Entry 4N5S (X-ray diffraction, 1.67 A resolution); this record covers chains B and A of the 3 polymer chains in the assembly.

Chain B:
Molecule: 12-nt DNA strand
Sequence (12 nucleotides; each row starts with the number of its first residue):
   101 GACCACGGCGCC
Modified / non-standard residues: DOC (2',3'-dideoxycytidine-5'-monophosphate) at position 112

Chain A:
Protein: DNA polymerase I, thermostable
From: Thermus aquaticus
Notes: EC 2.7.7.7; fragment: Klenow fragment
Reference sequence: P19821 (DPO1_THEAQ); residues 281-832 here = UniProt positions 281-832
Amino-acid sequence (553 residues; numbered 280 to 832; the number before each row is that of its first residue):
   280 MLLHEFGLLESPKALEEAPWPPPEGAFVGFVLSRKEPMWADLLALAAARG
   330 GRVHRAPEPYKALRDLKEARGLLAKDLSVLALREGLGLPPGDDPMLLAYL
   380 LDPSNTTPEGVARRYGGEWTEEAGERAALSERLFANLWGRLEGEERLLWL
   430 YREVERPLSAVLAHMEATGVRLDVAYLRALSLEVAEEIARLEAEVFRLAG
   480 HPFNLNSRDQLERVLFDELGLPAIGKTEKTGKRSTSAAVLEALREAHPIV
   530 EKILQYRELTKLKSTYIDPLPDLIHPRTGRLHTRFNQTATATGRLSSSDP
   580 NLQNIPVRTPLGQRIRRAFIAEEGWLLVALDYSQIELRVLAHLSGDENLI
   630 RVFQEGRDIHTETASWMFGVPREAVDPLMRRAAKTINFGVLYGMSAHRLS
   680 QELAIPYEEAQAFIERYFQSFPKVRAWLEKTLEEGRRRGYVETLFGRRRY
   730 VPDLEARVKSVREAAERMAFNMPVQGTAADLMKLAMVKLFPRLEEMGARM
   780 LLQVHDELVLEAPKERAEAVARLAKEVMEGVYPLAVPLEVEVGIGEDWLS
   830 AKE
Unresolved in the structure: 280-289, 832
Differences from the reference sequence: initiating methionine (280); engineered mutation Leu707 (Ile in P19821)
Ion coordination: Mn2+ site 1 near His443 (its only coordinating residue here); Mg2+: Asp610, Asp785 (together with 2',3'-dideoxycytidine 5'-triphosphate); Mn2+ site 2: Asp610, Tyr611, Asp785 (together with 2',3'-dideoxycytidine 5'-triphosphate); Mn2+ site 3 near Glu721 (its only coordinating residue here); Mn2+ site 4 near Glu825 (its only coordinating residue here)
Small-molecule neighbours: 2',3'-dideoxycytidine 5'-triphosphate (DCT): Arg573, Asp610, Tyr611, Ser612, Gln613, Ile614, Glu615, His639, Arg659, Lys663, Thr664, Phe667, Tyr671, Asp785
From the paper describing this entry:
  - mutagenesis - I707L: decreased catalytic activity on AA overhang
  - mutagenesis - I707L: increased catalytic activity on CCG and TTG template overhangs
  - conformationally variable residues (side-chain flip): Leu707, Phe749

How chain B and chain A interact:
Residue-residue contacts (35; chain B residue first):
  DC106(B) with Lys508(A), phosphate contact; Thr509(A), phosphate contact
  DG107(B) with Arg487(A), hydrogen bond to the phosphate; Thr506(A), hydrogen bond to the phosphate; Glu507(A), phosphate contact; Lys508(A), hydrogen bond to the phosphate; Thr509(A), hydrogen bond to the phosphate
  DG108(B) with Arg487(A), salt bridge to the phosphate; Thr506(A), phosphate contact; Ser513(A), hydrogen bond to the phosphate; Thr514(A), hydrogen bond to the phosphate; Ser515(A), phosphate contact; Arg536(A), hydrogen bond to the phosphate; Lys540(A), base contact
  DC109(B) with Ser515(A), phosphate contact; Ala516(A), hydrogen bond to the phosphate; Arg536(A), salt bridge to the phosphate; Lys540(A), hydrogen bond to the base
  DG110(B) with Lys540(A), sugar contact; Tyr545(A), sugar contact; Asn583(A), hydrogen bond to the base; Pro585(A), phosphate contact; Arg587(A), salt bridge to the phosphate
  DC111(B) with Gln582(A), sugar contact; Asn583(A), sugar contact; Ile584(A), sugar contact; Pro585(A), phosphate contact; Val586(A), hydrogen bond to the phosphate; Arg587(A), salt bridge to the phosphate; Arg595(A), phosphate contact; Arg660(A), phosphate contact
  DOC_112(B) with Arg573(A), hydrogen bond to the base; Arg660(A), salt bridge to the phosphate; Val783(A), sugar contact; His784(A), sugar contact
Also at the interface, not in a pair above, chain A (28 interface residues in all): Gly510, Glu537, Leu541, Asn580, Asp785

Summary:
7 residues of chain B and 28 residues of chain A are in contact, with 12 hydrogen bonds and 5 salt bridges.
Polar contacts include DC109(B)-Lys540(A), DG110(B)-Asn583(A) and DOC_112(B)-Arg573(A). Chain A binds
2',3'-dideoxycytidine 5'-triphosphate. From the paper: I707L of chain A reduces catalytic activity on AA
overhang; conformational variability at Leu707(A) and Phe749(A).
Here chain B is a 12-nt DNA strand and chain A is DNA polymerase I, thermostable (Thermus aquaticus). Entry
4N5S (Ternary complex structure of Klenow fragment of Taq DNA polymerase I707L mutant (Cs3C KlenTaq) with DNA
...) was determined by X-ray diffraction together with 4N56 and 4XIU from the same study.
